Entry 1J7Z (X-ray diffraction, 2.25 A resolution); this record covers chains A and B.

== Chain A ==
Name: Ribonuclease pancreatic
Notes: EC 3.1.27.5; fragment: s peptide
UniProtKB: P61823 (RNAS1_BOVIN); residues 1-15 here correspond to UniProt positions 27-41 (UniProt number = residue number + 26)
Sequence (16 residues; each row starts with the number of its first residue):
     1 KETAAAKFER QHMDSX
Modified residues: NH2 (amino group) at position 16
Construct notes: amidation (16)
Swiss-Prot annotation at these positions:
  - active site: His12 (Proton acceptor)
  - binding site (substrate): Lys7, Arg10
  - glycosylation (N-linked (Glc) (glycation) lysine): Lys1, Lys7

== Chain B ==
Name: Ribonuclease pancreatic
Source organism: Bos taurus
Notes: EC 3.1.27.5; fragment: s protein
UniProtKB: P61823 (RNAS1_BOVIN); residues 21-124 here correspond to UniProt positions 47-150 (UniProt number = residue number + 26)
Sequence (104 residues; numbered 21 to 124; the number before each row is that of its first residue):
    21 SSSNYCNQMM KSRNLTKDRC KPVNTFVHES LADVQAVCSQ KNVACKNGQT NCYQSYSTMS
    81 ITDCRETGSS KYPNCAYKTT QANKHIIVAC EGNPYVPVHF DASV
Not modelled in the structure: 21-23
Disulfide bonds: Cys26-Cys84, Cys40-Cys95, Cys58-Cys110, Cys65-Cys72
Swiss-Prot annotation at these positions:
  - active site: His119 (Proton donor)
  - binding site (substrate): Lys41 to Thr45, Lys66, Arg85
  - glycosylation: Asn34 (N-linked (GlcNAc...) asparagine), Lys37 (N-linked (Glc) (glycation) lysine), Lys41 (N-linked (Glc) (glycation) lysine)

== Chain A / chain B interface ==
Residue-residue contacts (32):
  Ala4(A) with Val118(B)
  Ala5(A) with Val116(B), hydrophobic; Pro117(B)
  Phe8(A) with Pro117(B); Val118(B); His119(B)
  Glu9(A) with Arg33(B); Leu51(B); Gln55(B)
  Arg10(A) with Arg33(B), hydrogen bond (side chain-backbone); Asn34(B)
  Gln11(A) with Leu35(B); Lys41(B); Asn44(B), hydrogen bond (backbone-side chain); Thr45(B); Phe46(B)
  His12(A) with Asn44(B), hydrogen bond; Thr45(B), hydrogen bond (side chain-backbone); Phe46(B); Val47(B), hydrogen bond (backbone-backbone)
  Met13(A) with Arg33(B), hydrogen bond (backbone-side chain); Val47(B); Glu49(B); Leu51(B), hydrophobic; Val54(B), hydrophobic
  Asp14(A) with Tyr25(B), hydrogen bond; Met29(B); Val47(B), hydrogen bond (backbone-backbone); His48(B), salt bridge
  Ser15(A) with Glu49(B), hydrogen bond (side chain-backbone); Ser50(B); Leu51(B)
Also at the interface, not in a pair above, chain B (22 interface residues in all): Val108, Phe120

== Summary ==
10 residues of chain A face 22 of chain B across their interface; the contacts include 9 hydrogen bonds and 1
salt bridge. Among the polar pairs are Asp14(A)-His48(B), Arg10(A)-Arg33(B) and Gln11(A)-Asn44(B).
Chain A is Ribonuclease pancreatic and chain B is Ribonuclease pancreatic (Bos taurus); the structure,
Osmolyte Stabilization of Ribonuclease, was determined by X-ray diffraction together with 1J80, 1J81 and 1J82
from the same study.
